PDB entry 2WW6 | X-ray diffraction, 0.98 A resolution | chains A and B of the 3 polymer chains in the assembly

Chain A (and B):
Name: Fibritin
Notes: fragment: foldon, residues 458-484; chain B of this document is another copy of the same molecule, construct and numbering; everything in this record applies to it too
UniProtKB: Q76VI8 (Q76VI8_BPT2); residues 1-27 here correspond to UniProt positions 458-484 (UniProt number = residue number + 457)
Amino-acid sequence (27 residues; numbered 1 to 27; the number before each row is that of its first residue):
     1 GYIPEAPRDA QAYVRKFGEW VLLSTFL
Modified residues: A10 (D-alanine; DAL); F17 (D-phenylalanine; DPN)
Reported in the primary citation:
  - contacts within the chain: D9-Y13 (hydrogen bond) (proposed by the authors, not directly observed)
  - mutagenesis - D9E: abolished stability

Chain A / chain B interface:
Pairs across the interface (28):
  G1(A) with P4(B); E5(B), hydrogen bond (backbone-backbone); R8(B)
  Y2(A) with Y2(B), hydrophobic; I3(B)
  I3(A) with I3(B), hydrogen bond (backbone-backbone); P4(B); E5(B); W20(B), hydrophobic
  V14(A) with A12(B), hydrophobic; Y13(B); V14(B), hydrophobic
  R15(A) with E5(B), salt bridge; A6(B); Q11(B); A12(B); Y13(B), hydrogen bond (backbone-backbone); W20(B)
  K16(A) with A10(B); Q11(B)
  F17(A) with R8(B); A10(B)
  G18(A) with E5(B)
  L23(A) with L23(B), hydrophobic
  F26(A) with A12(B), hydrophobic; L23(B), hydrophobic; L27(B)
  L27(A) with L27(B), hydrophobic
Interface residues without a listed pair, chain A (12 interface residues in all): W20
Interface residues without a listed pair, chain B (15 interface residues in all): P7

In short:
12 residues of chain A and 15 residues of chain B are in contact; the contacts include 3 hydrogen bonds and 1
salt bridge. Among the polar pairs are R15(A)-E5(B), G1(A)-E5(B) and I3(A)-I3(B). From the paper: D9E of chain
A abolishes stability; contacts within the chain involving D9(A) and Y13(A).
Both chains are Fibritin. Entry 2WW6 (foldon containing D-amino acids in turn positions) was determined by
X-ray diffraction, deposited together with 2WW7.
